PDB entry 7B10 | X-ray diffraction, 1.92 A resolution | chain A

== Chain A ==
Name: Protein ENL
From: Homo sapiens
UniProt: Q03111 (ENL_HUMAN); the construct has insertions or renumbered stretches relative to UniProt, so the offset changes along the chain: 1-114 = UniProt 1-114; 118-151 = UniProt 115-148
Amino-acid sequence (157 residues; each row starts with the number of its first residue):
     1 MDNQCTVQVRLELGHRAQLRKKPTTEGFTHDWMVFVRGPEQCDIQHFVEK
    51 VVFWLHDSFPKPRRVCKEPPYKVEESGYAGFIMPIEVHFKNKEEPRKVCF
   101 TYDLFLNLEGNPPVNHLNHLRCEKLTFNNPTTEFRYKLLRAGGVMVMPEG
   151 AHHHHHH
Not modelled in the structure: 1-4, 147-157
Differences from the reference sequence: insertion (115-117); expression tag (152-157)
Small-molecule neighbours: GKT (3-iodanyl-4-methyl-N-[2-(piperidin-1-ylmethyl)-3H-benzimidazol-5-yl]benzamide): Phe-28, His-56, Ser-58, Phe-59, Pro-60, Arg-64, Glu-75, Ser-76, Gly-77, Tyr-78, Ala-79, Gly-80, Phe-81
From the paper describing this entry:
  - self-association interface (contacts with another copy of this molecule); pairs are residue here / residue on that copy: Asp-103/His-119, Asn-111/His-116 (hydrogen bond), Phe-105, Leu-108, Pro-112, Val-114
  - binding site for GKT: Ser-76, Tyr-78
  - conformationally variable residues (side-chain flip): Glu-26, Tyr-78

== Overview ==
Bound to chain A: compound GKT. From the paper: a binding site for GKT at Ser-76 and Tyr-78; conformational
variability at Glu-26 and Tyr-78.
Chain A is Protein ENL (Homo sapiens); the structure, Crystal structure of MLLT1 YEATS domain T1 mutant in
complex with benzimidazole-amide based compound 1, was determined by X-ray diffraction, deposited together
with 7B0T.
